5LP9 - chain A; structure by X-ray diffraction, 0.89 A resolution.

== Chain A ==
Molecule: Major type 1 subunit fimbrin (Pilin)
From: Shigella flexneri
Reference sequence: Q83P68 (Q83P68_SHIFL); residues 2-162 here correspond to UniProt positions 22-182 (UniProt number = residue number + 20)
Chain sequence (162 residues; row label = number of the first residue in the row):
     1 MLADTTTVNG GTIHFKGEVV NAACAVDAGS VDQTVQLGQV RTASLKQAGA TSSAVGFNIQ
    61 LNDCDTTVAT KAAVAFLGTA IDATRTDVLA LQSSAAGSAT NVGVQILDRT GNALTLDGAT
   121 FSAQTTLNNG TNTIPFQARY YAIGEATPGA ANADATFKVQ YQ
Disordered / not traced: 1-2
Disulfides: C24-C64
Sequence notes: initiating methionine (1)

== Overview ==
Chain A is Major type 1 subunit fimbrin (Pilin) (Shigella flexneri); the structure, FimA wt from S. flexneri,
was determined by X-ray diffraction, deposited together with 6ERJ and 5NKT.
